Entry 8TMJ (electron microscopy, 3.20 A resolution); this record covers chains G and A of the 9 polymer chains in the assembly.

# Chain G
Name: sAB C18 Light Chain
Organism: Homo sapiens
Chain sequence (215 residues; numbered 1 to 215; the number before each row is that of its first residue):
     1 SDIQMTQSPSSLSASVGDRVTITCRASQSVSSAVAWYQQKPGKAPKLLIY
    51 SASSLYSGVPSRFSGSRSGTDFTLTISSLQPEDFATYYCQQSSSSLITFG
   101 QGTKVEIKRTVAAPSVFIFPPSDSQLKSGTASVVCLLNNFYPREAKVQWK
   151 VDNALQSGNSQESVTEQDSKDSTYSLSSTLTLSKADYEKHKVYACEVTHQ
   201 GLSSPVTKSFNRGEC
Unresolved in the structure: 1, 108-215
Cystine bridges: Cys24-Cys89

# Chain A
Name: Cobalt/magnesium transport protein CorA
Organism: Thermotoga maritima
UniProt: Q9WZ31 (CORA_THEMA); numbering as in UniProt (aligned over 1-351)
Chain sequence (373 residues; each row starts with the number of its first residue; numbers below 1 keep their minus sign (Met-21 is residue -21)):
   -21 MGSSHHHHHHSSGRENLYFQGHMEEKRLSAKKGLPPGTLVYTGKYREDFE
    29 IEVMNYSIEEFREFKTTDVESVLPFRDSSTPTWINITGIHRTDVVQRVGE
    79 FFGIHPLVLEDILNVHQRPKVEFFENYVFIVLKMFTYDKNLHELESEQVS
   129 LILTKNCVLMFQEKIGDVFDPVRERIRYNRGIIRKKRADYLLYSLIDALV
   179 DDYFVLLEKIDDEIDVLEEEVLERPEKETVQRTHQLKRNLVELRKTIWPL
   229 REVLSSLYRDVPPLIEKETVPYFRDVYDHTIQIADTVETFRDIVSGLLDV
   279 YLSSVSNKTNEVMKVLTIIATIFMPLTFIAGIYGMNFEYMPELRWKWGYP
   329 VVLAVMGVIAVIMVVYFKKKKWL
Unresolved in the structure: -21 to 16
Differences from the reference sequence: initiating methionine (-21); expression tag (-20 to 0)
Curated features (UniProtKB/Swiss-Prot):
  - motif: Gly312 to Asn314 (Probable selectivity filter)
  - site: Asn288 (Essential for ion permeation), Leu294 (Important for closing the ion permeation pathway in the closed state), Thr295 (Threonine that confers selectivity for Co(2+) transport)

# Chain G / chain A interface
Residue-residue contacts (13; chain G residue first):
  Ser29(G) - Lys117(A)
  Ser29(G) - Glu186(A)
  Ser29(G) - Asp190(A)  hydrogen bond
  Ser31(G) - Asp189(A)  hydrogen bond
  Arg67(G) - Asp189(A)  salt bridge
  Arg67(G) - Asp190(A)  salt bridge
  Arg67(G) - Asp193(A)  salt bridge
  Arg67(G) - Glu197(A)
  Ser68(G) - Asp193(A)
  Ser68(G) - Glu197(A)  hydrogen bond
  Gly69(G) - Asp190(A)
  Gly69(G) - Asp193(A)  hydrogen bond (backbone-side chain)
  Gly69(G) - Val194(A)
Interface residues without a listed pair, chain G (7 interface residues in all): Val30, Thr70

# Overview
Chain G and chain A each contribute 7 residues to their interface; the contacts include 4 hydrogen bonds and 3
salt bridges. Among the polar pairs are Arg67(G)-Asp189(A), Arg67(G)-Asp190(A) and Arg67(G)-Asp193(A).
Chain G is sAB C18 Light Chain (Homo sapiens) and chain A is Cobalt/magnesium transport protein CorA
(Thermotoga maritima); the structure, Cryo-EM structure of CorA in complex with conformation-specific
synthetic antibody C18 and 100 uM MgCl2, State ..., was determined by electron microscopy.
